Entry 4DR3 (X-ray diffraction, 3.35 A resolution); this record covers chains A and P of the 21 polymer chains in the assembly.

[Chain A]
Molecule: 16S rRNA
Organism: Thermus thermophilus
Sequence (1522 nucleotides; row label = number of the first residue in the row; note: 42 numbers in that range are skipped by the numbering (no residue carries them; nothing is unmodelled there); a row labelled like 190A-190L holds insertion residues (190A, then the next letters in order); numbering starts at 0):
     0 UUUGUUGGAGAGUUUGAUCCUGGCUCAGGGUGAACGCUGGCGGCGUGCCU
    50 AAGACAUGCAAGUCGUGCGGG
    73 CCGCGGGGUUUU
    88 ACUCCG
    95 UGGUC
   101 AGCGGCGGACGGGUGAGUAACGCGUGGGU
  129A G
   130 ACCUACCCGGAAGAGGGGGACAACCCGGGGAAACUCGGGCUAAUCCCCCA
   180 UGUGGACCCGC
190A-190L CCCUUGGGGUGU
   191 GUCCAAAGGGCUUU
   216 GCCCGCUUCCGGAUGGGCCCGCGUCCCAUCAGCUAGUUGGUGGGGUAAUG
   266 GCCCACCAAGGCGACGACGGGUAGCCGGUCUGAGAGGAUGGCCGGCCACA
   316 GGGGCACUGAGACACGGGCCCCACUCCUACGGGAGGCAGCAGUUAGGAAU
   366 CUUCCGCAAUGGGCGCAAGCCUGACGGAGCGACGCCGCUUGGAGGAAGAA
   416 GCCCUUCGGGGUGUAAACUCCUGAA
   442 CCCGGGACGAAACCCCCGACGA
   474 GGGGACUGACGGUACCGGG
   494 GUAAUAGCGCCGGCCAACUCCGUGCCAGCAGCCGCGGUAAUACGGAGGGC
   544 GCGAGCGUUACCCGGAUUCACUGGGCGUAAAGGGCGUGUAGGCGGCCUGG
   594 GGCGUCCCAUGUGAAAGACCACGGCUCAACCGUGGGGGAGCGUGGGAUAC
   644 GCUCAGGCUAGACGGUGGGAGAGGGUGGUGGAAUUCCCGGAGUAGCGGUG
   694 AAAUGCGCAGAUACCGGGAGGAACGCCGAUGGCGAAGGCAGCCACCUGGU
   744 CCACCCGUGACGCUGAGGCGCGAAAGCGUGGGGAGCAAACCGGAUUAGAU
   794 ACCCGGGUAGUCCACGCCCUAAACGAUGCGCGCUAGGUCUCUGGGUCU
   848 CCUGGGGGCCGAAGCUAACGCGUUAAGCGCGCCGCCUGGGGAGUACGGCC
   898 GCAAGGCUGAAACUCAAAGGAAUUGACGGGGGCCCGCACAAGCGGUGGAG
   948 CAUGUGGUUUAAUUCGAAGXAACGCGAAGAACCUUACCAGGCCUUGACAU
   998 GCUAGG
 1003A G
  1004 AACCCGGGUGAAAGCCUGGGGUGCCCC
1030A-1030D GCGA
  1031 GGGGAGCCCUAGCACAGGUGCUGCAUGGCCGUCGUCAGCUCGUGCCGUGA
  1081 GGUGUUGGGUUAAGUCCCGCAACGAGCGCAACCCCCGCCGUUAGUUGCCA
  1131 GCGGUUCGGCCGGGCACUCUAACGGGACUGCCCGCGAAA
  1171 GCGGGAGGAAGGAGGGGACGACGUCUGGUCAGCAUGGCCCUUACGGCCUG
  1221 GGCGACACACGUGCUACAAUGCCCACUACAAAGCGAUGCCACCCGGCAAC
  1271 GGGGAGCUAAUCGCAAAAAGGUGGGCCCAGUUCGGAUUGGGGUCUGCAAC
  1321 CCGACCCCAUGAAGCCGGAAUCGCUAGUAAUCGCGGAUCAG
 1361A C
  1362 CAUGCCGCGGUGAAUACGUUCCCGGGCCUUGUACACACXGCCXGUXACGC
  1412 CAUGGGAGCGGGCUCUACCCGAAGUCGCCGGG
  1446 AGCCUACGGG
  1459 CAGGCGCCGAGGGUAGGGCCCGUGACUGGGGCGAAGUCGUAACAAGGUAG
  1509 CUGUACCGGAAGGUGCGGCUGGAUCCACUCCUUUCU
Unresolved in the structure: 0-4, 1534-1538
Construct notes: conflict C1534 (A2157 in M26923.1), A1535 (C2158 in M26923.1)
Modified residues: PSU (pseudouridine-5'-monophosphate) at position 516, 7MG (7N-methyl-8-hydroguanosine-5'-monophosphate) at position 527, M2G (N2-dimethylguanosine-5'-monophosphate) at position 966, 5MC (5-methylcytidine-5'-monophosphate) at position 967, 2MG (2N-methylguanosine-5'-monophosphate) at position 1207, 5MC (5-methylcytidine-5'-monophosphate) at position 1400, 4OC (4n,o2'-methylcytidine-5'-monophosphate) at position 1402, 5MC (5-methylcytidine-5'-monophosphate) at position 1404, 5MC (5-methylcytidine-5'-monophosphate) at position 1407, UR3 (3-methyluridine-5'-monophoshate) at position 1498, MA6 (6N-dimethyladenosine-5'-monophoshate) at position 1518, MA6 (6N-dimethyladenosine-5'-monophoshate) at position 1519, PSU (pseudouridine-5'-monophosphate) at position 1540, PSU (pseudouridine-5'-monophosphate) at position 1541
Ion coordination: Mg2+ site 1 near U5 (its only coordinating residue here); Mg2+ site 2: G6 (shared with 1 residue of chain D); Mg2+ site 3 near G21 (its only coordinating residue here); Mg2+ site 4 near G22 (its only coordinating residue here); Mg2+ site 5: C48, G115; Mg2+ site 6 near A53 (its only coordinating residue here); Mg2+ site 7: A59, C386; Mg2+ site 8 near U62 (its only coordinating residue here); Mg2+ site 9 near U98 (its only coordinating residue here); Mg2+ site 10 near G107 (its only coordinating residue here); Mg2+ site 11 near G111 (its only coordinating residue here); Mg2+ site 12: G117, G289; 104 more Mg2+ sites not listed
Small-molecule neighbours: streptomycin (SRY): U14, C526, 7MG_527, C912, A913, A914, A915, C1490, G1491
From the paper describing this entry:
  - binding site for streptomycin: U14, C526, 7MG_527, A914, C1490, G1491
  - conformationally variable residues (helix shift, loop rearrangement): A1408, C1409, C1490 to UR3_1498, G1516 to G1520

[Chain P]
Name: 30S ribosomal protein S16
Organism: Thermus thermophilus
UniProtKB: Q5SJH3 (RS16_THET8); residues 1-88 here = UniProt positions 1-88
Chain sequence (88 residues; numbered 1 to 88; the number before each row is that of its first residue):
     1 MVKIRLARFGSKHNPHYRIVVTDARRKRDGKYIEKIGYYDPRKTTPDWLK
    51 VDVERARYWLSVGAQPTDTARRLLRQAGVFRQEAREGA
Unresolved in the structure: 84-88

[Chain A / chain P interface]
Pairs across the interface (87; chain A residue first):
  C43(A) with Lys12(P), phosphate contact; His13(P), phosphate contact
  G44(A) with Lys12(P), hydrogen bond to the phosphate
  C110(A) with Arg25(P), hydrogen bond to the sugar
  A134(A) with Met1(P), base contact; Arg25(P), base contact
  C135(A) with Met1(P), hydrogen bond to the base
  C136(A) with Met1(P), sugar contact; Gly63(P), hydrogen bond to the sugar; Gln65(P), hydrogen bond to the sugar
  C137(A) with Ser61(P), hydrogen bond to the sugar; Gly63(P), sugar contact
  G227(A) with Val62(P), hydrogen bond to the base
  A228(A) with Val2(P), sugar contact; Tyr58(P), sugar contact; Trp59(P), sugar contact
  U229(A) with Val2(P), sugar contact; Asp23(P), sugar contact; Ile33(P), sugar contact; Trp59(P), phosphate contact
  G230(A) with Asp23(P), sugar contact; Arg25(P), hydrogen bond to the sugar
  G309(A) with Gly30(P), phosphate contact; Lys31(P), phosphate contact
  G310(A) with Arg26(P), phosphate contact; Lys27(P), salt bridge to the phosphate; Gly30(P), phosphate contact; Lys31(P), hydrogen bond to the phosphate
  C311(A) with Arg26(P), salt bridge to the phosphate
  A374(A) with Tyr17(P), hydrogen bond to the sugar
  U375(A) with Leu6(P), hydrogen bond to the sugar; Tyr17(P), hydrogen bond to the sugar; Arg28(P), hydrogen bond to the base; Thr69(P), hydrogen bond to the phosphate
  G376(A) with Arg5(P), hydrogen bond to the phosphate; Leu6(P), hydrogen bond to the phosphate; Arg28(P), sugar contact; Thr67(P), hydrogen bond to the phosphate
  G377(A) with Lys3(P), salt bridge to the phosphate; Arg5(P), salt bridge to the phosphate; Ala24(P), sugar contact
  G378(A) with Lys3(P), salt bridge to the phosphate
  C390(A) with Arg28(P), hydrogen bond to the phosphate
  G391(A) with Arg8(P), phosphate contact; Arg28(P), salt bridge to the phosphate
  G392(A) with Arg8(P), salt bridge to the phosphate; Lys12(P), phosphate contact; His13(P), hydrogen bond to the phosphate
  A393(A) with Lys12(P), salt bridge to the phosphate; His13(P), salt bridge to the phosphate
  C449(A) with Arg42(P), base contact; Lys43(P), phosphate contact
  G450(A) with Pro15(P), sugar contact; Pro41(P), sugar contact; Arg42(P), sugar contact; Lys43(P), salt bridge to the phosphate
  A452(A) with Tyr39(P), phosphate contact; Lys43(P), phosphate contact; Arg72(P), hydrogen bond to the sugar
  A453(A) with Asp68(P), hydrogen bond to the sugar; Arg72(P), sugar contact
  C454(A) with Asp68(P), sugar contact
  G462(A) with Gln82(P), hydrogen bond to the base
  A463(A) with Arg75(P), salt bridge to the phosphate; Arg81(P), sugar contact; Gln82(P), hydrogen bond to the sugar
  G474(A) with Arg75(P), salt bridge to the phosphate; Arg81(P), sugar contact
  A607(A) with Lys31(P), base contact
  A608(A) with Arg18(P), hydrogen bond to the sugar; Tyr32(P), sugar contact
  A609(A) with Arg18(P), salt bridge to the phosphate
  G616(A) with Thr45(P), sugar contact
  G617(A) with Asn14(P), base contact; Thr44(P), sugar contact; Thr45(P), sugar contact
  C623(A) with Ser11(P), sugar contact
  C624(A) with Phe9(P), phosphate contact; Ser11(P), sugar contact; Asn14(P), sugar contact; His16(P), sugar contact
  G625(A) with Phe9(P), phosphate contact; His16(P), sugar contact
  U626(A) with Arg18(P), salt bridge to the phosphate; Lys35(P), salt bridge to the phosphate; Tyr38(P), phosphate contact
  G627(A) with Lys35(P), salt bridge to the phosphate
Also at the interface, not in a pair above, chain A (46 interface residues in all): G111, G112, A325, A451, C483
Also at the interface, not in a pair above, chain P (49 interface residues in all): Gly10, Asp29, Phe80

[Overview]
The interface between chain A and chain P involves 46 residues on one side and 49 on the other, with 24
hydrogen bonds and 16 salt bridges. Polar pairs include C135(A)-Met1(P), G227(A)-Val62(P) and
U375(A)-Arg28(P). From the paper: a binding site for streptomycin at U14(A), C526(A) and 7MG_527(A) among
others; conformational variability at A1408(A), C1409(A) and C1490(A) among others.
Here chain A is 16S rRNA and chain P is 30S ribosomal protein S16, both from Thermus thermophilus. Entry 4DR3
(Crystal structure of the Thermus thermophilus (HB8) 30S ribosomal subunit with streptomycin bound) was
determined by X-ray diffraction, deposited together with 4DR1, 4DR2, 4DR4, 4DR5, 4DR6 and 4DR7.
